Entry 7D09 (electron microscopy, 3.60 A resolution); this record covers chains A and D of the 12 polymer chains in the assembly.

Chain A (and D):
Molecule: Intermembrane phospholipid transport system permease protein MlaE
Source organism: Acinetobacter baumannii
Notes: chain D of this document is another copy of the same molecule, construct and numbering; everything in this record applies to it too
UniProtKB: V5V9F4 (V5V9F4_ACIBA); residue numbers follow UniProt; this construct covers 1-258
Amino-acid sequence (258 residues; each row starts with the number of its first residue):
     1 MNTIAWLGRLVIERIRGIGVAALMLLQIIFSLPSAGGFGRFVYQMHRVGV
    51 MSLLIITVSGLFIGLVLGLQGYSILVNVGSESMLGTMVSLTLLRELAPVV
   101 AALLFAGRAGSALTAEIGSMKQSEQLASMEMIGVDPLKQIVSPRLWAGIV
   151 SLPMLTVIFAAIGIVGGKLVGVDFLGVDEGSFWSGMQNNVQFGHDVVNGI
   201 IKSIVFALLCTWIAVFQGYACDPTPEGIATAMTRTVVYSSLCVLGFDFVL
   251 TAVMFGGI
Unresolved in the structure: 257-258

Interface between chain A and chain D:
Residue-residue contacts (43; chain A residue first):
  Val58(A) - Leu241(D)  hydrophobic
  Ser59(A) - Leu244(D)
  Phe62(A) - Leu244(D)
  Phe62(A) - Gly245(D)
  Ile63(A) - Leu244(D)  hydrophobic
  Leu65(A) - Phe248(D)  hydrophobic
  Val66(A) - Glu95(D)
  Val66(A) - Asp247(D)
  Val66(A) - Phe248(D)  hydrophobic
  Leu69(A) - Phe248(D)  hydrophobic
  Leu69(A) - Ala252(D)  hydrophobic
  Gln70(A) - Arg94(D)
  Gln70(A) - Glu95(D)  hydrogen bond
  Gln70(A) - Thr251(D)
  Gln70(A) - Phe255(D)
  Arg94(A) - Gln70(D)
  Glu95(A) - Val66(D)
  Glu95(A) - Gln70(D)  hydrogen bond
  Leu104(A) - Ser240(D)
  Gly107(A) - Val236(D)
  Arg108(A) - Val237(D)
  Ser111(A) - Thr233(D)
  Ala115(A) - Ala229(D)  hydrophobic
  Gln122(A) - Pro225(D)
  Pro225(A) - Gln122(D)
  Pro225(A) - Pro225(D)  hydrophobic
  Ala229(A) - Ala115(D)  hydrophobic
  Ala229(A) - Met232(D)
  Met232(A) - Ala229(D)
  Met232(A) - Met232(D)  hydrophobic
  Met232(A) - Thr233(D)
  Thr233(A) - Ser111(D)
  Thr233(A) - Met232(D)
  Val236(A) - Gly107(D)
  Val237(A) - Arg108(D)
  Ser240(A) - Leu104(D)
  Leu244(A) - Ser59(D)
  Leu244(A) - Phe62(D)
  Phe248(A) - Leu65(D)  hydrophobic
  Phe248(A) - Val66(D)  hydrophobic
  Phe248(A) - Leu69(D)  hydrophobic
  Ala252(A) - Leu69(D)  hydrophobic
  Phe255(A) - Gln70(D)
Also at the interface, not in a pair above, chain A (35 interface residues in all): Ile55, Ser73, Leu103, Ala112, Leu241, Gly245, Asp247, Thr251
Also at the interface, not in a pair above, chain D (34 interface residues in all): Ile55, Val58, Ile63, Ser73, Ala112

Summary:
The interface between chain A and chain D involves 35 residues on one side and 34 on the other; the contacts
include 2 hydrogen bonds. The hydrogen-bonded pair is Gln70(A)-Glu95(D).
Chain A and chain D are both Intermembrane phospholipid transport system permease protein MlaE (Acinetobacter
baumannii); the structure, Acinetobacter MlaFEDB complex in ATP-bound Vtrans2 conformation, was determined by
electron microscopy (same publication as 7D06, 7D08 and 7D0A).
